Entry 6R3U (X-ray diffraction, 1.90 A resolution); this record covers chain A.

Chain A:
Protein: Glycoside hydrolase family 32
Source organism: Bacteroides thetaiotaomicron
UniProt: Q8A6W6 (Q8A6W6_BACTN); residues 2-502 here correspond to UniProt positions 23-523 (UniProt number = residue number + 21)
Amino-acid sequence (508 residues; row label = number of the first residue in the row):
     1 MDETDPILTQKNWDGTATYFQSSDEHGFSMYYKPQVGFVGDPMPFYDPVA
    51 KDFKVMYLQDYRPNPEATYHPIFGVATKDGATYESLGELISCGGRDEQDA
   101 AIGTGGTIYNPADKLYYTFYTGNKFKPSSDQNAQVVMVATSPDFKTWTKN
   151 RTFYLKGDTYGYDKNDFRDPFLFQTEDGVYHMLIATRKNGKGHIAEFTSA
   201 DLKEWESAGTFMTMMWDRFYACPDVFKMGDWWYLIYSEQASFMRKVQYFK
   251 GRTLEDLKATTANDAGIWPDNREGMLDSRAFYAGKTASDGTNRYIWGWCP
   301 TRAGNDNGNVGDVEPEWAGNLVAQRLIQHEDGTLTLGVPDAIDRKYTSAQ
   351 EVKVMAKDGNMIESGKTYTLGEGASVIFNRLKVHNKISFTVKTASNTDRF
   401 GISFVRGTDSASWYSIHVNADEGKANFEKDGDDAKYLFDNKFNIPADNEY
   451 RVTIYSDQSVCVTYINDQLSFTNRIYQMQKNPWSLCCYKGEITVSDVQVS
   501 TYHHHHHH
Not modelled in the structure: 1-13
Differences from the reference sequence: initiating methionine (1); engineered mutation Ala221 (Glu242 in Q8A6W6); expression tag (503-508)
Bound ions: Zn2+ site 1: His26, His384, His503, His507; Zn2+ site 2: His503, His505
Residues lining bound ligands: beta-D-fructofuranose (FRU): Asp41, Leu58, Asp60, Asn64, Tyr69, His70, Ile102, Gly103, Thr104, Asn123, Gln134, Arg168, Asp169, Ala221, Cys222, Gln239, Arg244, Tyr282, Ala283, Trp298, Glu314, Trp317
What the authors report for this chain:
  - conformationally variable residues (side-chain flip): Gln239
  - binding site for beta-D-fructofuranose: Asp41, Thr104, Cys222, Gln239, Arg244

In short:
Chain A binds beta-D-fructofuranose. His26, His384, His503 and His507 coordinate Zn2+ site 1. His503 and
His505 coordinate Zn2+ site 2. The paper reports a binding site for beta-D-fructofuranose at Asp41, Thr104 and
Cys222 among others; conformational variability at Gln239.
Chain A is Glycoside hydrolase family 32 (Bacteroides thetaiotaomicron); the structure, Endo-levanase BT1760
mutant E221A from Bacteroides thetaiotaomicron complexed with levantetraose, was determined by X-ray
diffraction together with 6R3R from the same study.
